7V8X - chain A; structure by X-ray diffraction, 2.34 A resolution.

# Chain A
Molecule: esterase
Source organism: Paenibacillus sp
Chain sequence (265 residues; row label = number of the first residue in the row):
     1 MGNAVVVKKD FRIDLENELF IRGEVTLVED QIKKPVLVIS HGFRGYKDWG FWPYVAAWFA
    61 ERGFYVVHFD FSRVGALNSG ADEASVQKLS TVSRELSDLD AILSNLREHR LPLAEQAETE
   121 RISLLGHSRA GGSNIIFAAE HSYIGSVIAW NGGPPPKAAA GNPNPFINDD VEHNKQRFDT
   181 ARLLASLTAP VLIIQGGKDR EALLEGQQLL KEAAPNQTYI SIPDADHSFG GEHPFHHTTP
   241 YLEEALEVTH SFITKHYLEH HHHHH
Not modelled in the structure: 1-3, 158-161, 260-265
Glycans and other covalent adducts: phenylmethanesulfonic acid (PMS) linked to Ser128
Residues lining bound ligands: phenylmethanesulfonic acid (PMS): Gly42, Phe43, Arg44, His127, Arg129, His227, Ser228
From the paper describing this entry:
  - conformationally variable residues (order/disorder transition): Arg44
  - mutagenesis - R44F, R44K, R44S: increased catalytic activity
  - specificity-determining residues: Trp49, Trp52 (proposed by the authors, not directly observed)
  - mutagenesis - S128A, S128C: decreased catalytic activity
  - mutagenesis - R44G (12-fold): increased catalytic activity on fluorescein derivatives

# Summary
Covalently linked phenylmethanesulfonic acid: at Ser128. The paper reports that R44F, R44K and R44S increase
catalytic activity; specificity determinants Trp49 and Trp52; 6 substitutions were tested in all.
Chain A is esterase (Paenibacillus sp); the structure, Crystal structure of PsEst3 complexed with
Phenylmethylsulfonyl fluoride (PMSF), was determined by X-ray diffraction together with 7V8U, 7V8V and 7V8W
from the same study.
